PDB entry 4CB9 | X-ray diffraction, 3.00 A resolution | chain A

Chain A:
Protein: Beta-catenin-like protein 1
Source organism: Homo sapiens
UniProtKB: Q8WYA6 (CTBL1_HUMAN); residue numbers follow UniProt; this construct covers 1-563
Sequence (571 residues; each row starts with the number of its first residue; numbers below 1 keep their minus sign (Met-7 is residue -7)):
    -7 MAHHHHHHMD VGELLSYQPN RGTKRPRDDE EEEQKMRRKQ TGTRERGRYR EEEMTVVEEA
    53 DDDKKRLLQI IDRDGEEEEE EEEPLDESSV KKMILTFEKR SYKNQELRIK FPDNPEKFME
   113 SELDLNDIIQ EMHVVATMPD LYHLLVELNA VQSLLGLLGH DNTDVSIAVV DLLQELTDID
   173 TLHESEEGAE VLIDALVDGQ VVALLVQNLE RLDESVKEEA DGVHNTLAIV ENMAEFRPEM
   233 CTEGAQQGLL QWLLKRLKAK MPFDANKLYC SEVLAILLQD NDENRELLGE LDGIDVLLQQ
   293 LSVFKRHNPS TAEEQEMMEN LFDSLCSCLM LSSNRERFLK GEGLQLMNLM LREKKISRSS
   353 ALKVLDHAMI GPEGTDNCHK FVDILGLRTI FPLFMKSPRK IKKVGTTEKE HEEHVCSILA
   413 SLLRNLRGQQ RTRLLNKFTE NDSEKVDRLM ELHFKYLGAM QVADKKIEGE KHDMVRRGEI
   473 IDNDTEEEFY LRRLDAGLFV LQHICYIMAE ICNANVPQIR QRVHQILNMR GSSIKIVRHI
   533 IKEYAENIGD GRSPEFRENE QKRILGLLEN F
Unresolved in the structure: -7 to 76, 392-396
Differences from the reference sequence: expression tag (-7 to 0)
Curated features (UniProtKB/Swiss-Prot):
  - motif: Lys16 to Thr33 (Nuclear localization signal), Met130 to Leu140 (Nuclear export signal (NES))
  - modified residue: Met1 (N-acetylmethionine), Lys91 (N6-acetyllysine), Ser389 (Phosphoserine), Ser545 (Phosphoserine)
  - natural variant: Met466 (M466V: In IMD99)
  - mutagenesis: Lys16 to Thr33 (Nuclear and cytoplasmic localization), Met521 to Phe563 (No change in NLS binding nor folding)

Overview:
From UniProt: 2 mutagenesis sites.
Chain A is Beta-catenin-like protein 1 (Homo sapiens); the structure, Structure of full-length CTNNBL1 in
P43212 space group, was determined by X-ray diffraction together with 4CB8 and 4CBA from the same study.
